5A8R - chains C and D of the 6 polymer chains in the assembly; structure by X-ray diffraction, 2.15 A resolution.

# Chain C
Molecule: Methyl-coenzyme M reductase II, subunit beta
Organism: Methanothermobacter marburgensis
Notes: EC 2.8.4.1
UniProt: P58816 (MCRZ_METTM); residues 1-265 here = UniProt positions 1-265
Chain sequence (265 residues; row label = number of the first residue in the row):
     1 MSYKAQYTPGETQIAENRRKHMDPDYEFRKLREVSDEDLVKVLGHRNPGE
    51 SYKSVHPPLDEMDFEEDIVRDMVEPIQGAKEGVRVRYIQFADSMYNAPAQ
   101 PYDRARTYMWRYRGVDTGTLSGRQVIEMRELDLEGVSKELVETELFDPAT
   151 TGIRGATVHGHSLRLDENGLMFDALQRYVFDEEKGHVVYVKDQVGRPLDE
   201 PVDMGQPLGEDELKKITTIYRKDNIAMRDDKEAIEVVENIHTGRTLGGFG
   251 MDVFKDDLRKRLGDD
Not modelled in the structure: 1-2, 265
Ligand contacts: factor 430 (F43): Leu120, Ser121, Gly122, Arg123, Ala156, Thr157, Val158, His159, Gly160, His161
UniProt features mapped onto this chain:
  - binding site (coenzyme M): Arg123

# Chain D
Molecule: Methyl-coenzyme M reductase II subunit alpha
Organism: Methanothermobacter marburgensis
Notes: EC 2.8.4.1
UniProt: P58815 (MCRX_METTM); numbering as in UniProt (aligned over 1-553)
Chain sequence (553 residues; row label = number of the first residue in the row):
     1 MDEKKLFLKALKKKFEGEDPDEKYTNFYCFGGWEQSARKKEFTEYAKKAA
    51 EKRGGIPFYNPDIGVPLGQRKLMAYRVSGTDAYVEGDDLHFVNNAAIQQM
   101 VDDIKRTVIVGMDTAHAVLEKRLGVEVTPETINEYMEAINHALPGGAVVQ
   151 EHMVEVHPGLVEDCYAKIFTGDDNLADELDKRILIDINKEFPEEQAEQLK
   201 SYIGNRTYQVNRVPTIVVRTCDGGTVSRWSAMQIGMSFISAYKLCAGEAA
   251 IADFSYAAKHADVIEMGTIMPARRARGPNEPGGVAFGTFADIVQTSRVSD
   301 DPANVSLEVIAGAAALYDQVWLGSYMSGGVGFTQYATAAYTDDILDDFVY
   351 YGMEYVDDKYGICGTKPTMDVVRDISTEVTLYSLEQYEEYPTLLEDHFGG
   401 SQRAAVAAAAAGCSTAFATGNSNAGINGWYLSQILHKEAHSRLGFYGYDL
   451 QDQCGASNSLSIRSDEGLIHELRGPNYPNYAMNVGHQPEYAGIAQAPHAA
   501 RGDAFCTNPLIKVAFADKDLAFDFTSPRKSIAAGALREFMPEGERDLIIP
   551 AGK
Not modelled in the structure: 1-3, 552-553
Modified residues: His260 (n1-methylated histidine; MHS); Arg274 (5-methyl-arginine; AGM); Gln402 (2-methyl-glutamine; MGN); Gly447 (thioglycin; GL3); Asp452 (didehydroaspartate; DYA); Cys454 (s-methylcysteine; SMC)
Ion coordination: K+ site 1: Pro61, Ile63, Val65 (shared with 1 residue of chain A); K+ site 2: Ala147 (shared with 3 residues of chain A); factor 430 Ni near Gln150 (its only coordinating residue here); K+ site 3: Val218, Arg219, Cys221 (shared with 3 residues of chain A)
Ligand contacts:
  - 1-thioethanesulfonic acid (COM): Tyr335, Phe445, Tyr446
  - factor 430 (F43), molecule 1: Gly146, Ala147, Val148, Val149, Gln150, Met153, Val154, Met232, Gln233, Met236, Ile239, Ala246
  - factor 430 (F43), molecule 2: Gly328, Gly329, Val330, Gly331, Phe332, Thr333, Gln334, Tyr335, Phe398, Gly399, Gln402, Gly444, Phe445
  - Coenzyme B (TP7), molecule 1: Arg228, Lys259, His260
  - Coenzyme B (TP7), molecule 2: Arg273, Leu322, Met326, Ser327, Phe332, Phe445, Ala481, Met482, Asn483, Val484
UniProt features mapped onto this chain:
  - binding site (coenzyme F430): Gln150
  - binding site (coenzyme B): Arg228, Lys259, His260, Arg273
  - binding site (coenzyme M): Tyr335, Tyr446
  - modified residue: His260 (Pros-methylhistidine), Arg274 (5-methylarginine), Gly447 (1-thioglycine), Cys454 (S-methylcysteine)

# How chain C and chain D interact
Pairs across the interface (17; chain C residue first):
  Val55(C) with Lys121(D)
  Arg86(C) with Arg122(D), hydrogen bond (side chain-backbone); Leu123(D), hydrogen bond (side chain-backbone); Gly124(D)
  Tyr87(C) with Cys245(D)
  Arg123(C) with Ala246(D), hydrogen bond (side chain-backbone); Gly247(D)
  Glu127(C) with Glu248(D); Ala249(D), hydrogen bond (side chain-backbone)
  Gly155(C) with Cys245(D); Ala246(D), hydrogen bond (backbone-backbone)
  Ala156(C) with Ala246(D), hydrophobic
  Thr157(C) with Val149(D), hydrogen bond (side chain-backbone)
  His159(C) with Glu151(D)
  Phe172(C) with Glu151(D)
  Val194(C) with Lys243(D)
  Arg196(C) with Lys243(D)
Other interface residues (no listed pair), chain C (14 interface residues in all): Gln89, Ala174
Other interface residues (no listed pair), chain D (13 interface residues in all): Leu244

# Overview
Chain C and chain D form an interface of 14 and 13 residues respectively, with 6 hydrogen bonds. Polar pairs
include Arg86(C)-Arg122(D), Arg86(C)-Leu123(D) and Arg123(C)-Ala246(D). One factor 430 molecule is bound
between chain C and chain D.
Chain C is Methyl-coenzyme M reductase II, subunit beta and chain D is Methyl-coenzyme M reductase II subunit
alpha, both from Methanothermobacter marburgensis; the structure, Methyl-coenzyme M reductase II from
methanothermobacter marburgensis at 2.15 A resolution, was determined by X-ray diffraction (same publication
as 5A8K, 5A8W and 5A0Y).
